3VAI - chains B and P of the 4 polymer chains in the assembly; structure by X-ray diffraction, 2.20 A resolution.

[Chain B]
Name: Splicing factor U2AF 65 kDa subunit
From: Homo sapiens
Notes: fragment: RNA Binding Domains 1 and 2
UniProtKB: P26368 (U2AF2_HUMAN); numbering as in UniProt; present here: 148-237, 258-336
Chain sequence (174 residues; each row starts with the number of its first residue; note: 20 numbers in that range are skipped by the numbering (no residue carries them; nothing is unmodelled there)):
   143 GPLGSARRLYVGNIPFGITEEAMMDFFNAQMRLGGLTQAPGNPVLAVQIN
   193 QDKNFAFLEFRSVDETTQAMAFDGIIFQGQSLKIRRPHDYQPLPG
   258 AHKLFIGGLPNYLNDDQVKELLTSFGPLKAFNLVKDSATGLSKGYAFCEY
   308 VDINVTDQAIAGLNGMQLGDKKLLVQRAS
Sequence notes: expression tag (143-147)
Ligand contacts:
  - n,N-bis(3-D-gluconamidopropyl)deoxycholamide (CPQ): Tyr269, Leu270, Gln274, Glu277, Leu278, Leu325, Gly326
  - 1,4-diethylene dioxide (DIO), molecule 1: Arg174, Pro182, Gly183
  - 1,4-diethylene dioxide (DIO), molecule 2: Asn268, Tyr269, Leu270, Asn271, Leu290, Lys292, Gly297, Leu298, Ser299
  - 1,4-diethylene dioxide (DIO), molecule 3: Lys276, Leu285, Lys286, Ala287, Phe288
UniProt features mapped onto this chain:
  - natural variant: Arg149 (R149W: In DEVDFB)
  - modified residue: Lys276 (5-hydroxylysine), Ser294 (Phosphoserine)
Reported in the primary citation:
  - binding site for the 7-nt DNA strand (chain P): Ser147, Arg150
  - specificity-determining residues: Asp293, Lys328, Lys329 (proposed by the authors, not directly observed)
  - mutagenesis - D293N/K329Q/L331K/Q333E: unchanged binding to 5'-4rU
  - mutagenesis - D293N/K329Q/L331K/Q333E: increased binding to 3'-4rU
  - mutagenesis - K260A/N289A (36-fold), F304A (73-fold): decreased binding to poly-rU RNA (citing earlier work)

[Chain P]
Molecule: 7-nt DNA strand
Sequence (7 nucleotides; numbered 3 to 9; the number before each row is that of its first residue):
     3 UUUUCUU
Disordered / not traced: 8-9
Modified residues: BRU (5-bromo-2'-deoxyuridine-5'-monophosphate) at position 5

[How chain B and chain P interact]
Pairs across the interface - 14 pairs, chain B then chain P:
  Lys260(B) with DU4(P), hydrogen bond to the base
  Phe262(B) with DU3(P), stacking on the base
  Asn289(B) with DU4(P), hydrogen bond to the base
  Val291(B) with DU4(P), base contact
  Lys292(B) with BRU_5(P), phosphate contact
  Ser294(B) with DU6(P), hydrogen bond to the phosphate
  Lys300(B) with BRU_5(P), salt bridge to the phosphate
  Tyr302(B) with DU3(P), sugar contact; DU4(P), sugar contact
  Phe304(B) with DU3(P), sugar contact; DU4(P), stacking on the base
  Gln333(B) with DU3(P), hydrogen bond to the base
  Arg334(B) with DU3(P), base contact
  Ala335(B) with DU3(P), hydrogen bond to the base

[Summary]
12 residues of chain B and 4 residues of chain P are in contact, with 5 hydrogen bonds, 1 salt bridge and 2
aromatic stacking contacts. Polar pairs include Lys260(B)-DU4(P), Asn289(B)-DU4(P) and Gln333(B)-DU3(P). From
the paper: a binding site for the 7-nt DNA strand (chain P) at Ser147(B) and Arg150(B); K260A/N289A and F304A
of chain B reduce binding to poly-rU RNA.
Chain B is Splicing factor U2AF 65 kDa subunit (Homo sapiens) and chain P is a 7-nt DNA strand; the structure,
Structure of U2AF65 variant with BrU3C5 DNA, was determined by X-ray diffraction (same publication as 3VAF,
3VAG, 3VAH, 3VAJ, 3VAK, 3VAL and 3VAM).
